8DR7 - chains C and D of the 11 polymer chains in the assembly; structure by electron microscopy, 2.70 A resolution.

Chain C:
Molecule: Replication factor C subunit 3
Organism: Saccharomyces cerevisiae
UniProt: P38629 (RFC3_YEAST); residue numbers follow UniProt; this construct covers 1-340
Sequence (340 residues; each row starts with the number of its first residue):
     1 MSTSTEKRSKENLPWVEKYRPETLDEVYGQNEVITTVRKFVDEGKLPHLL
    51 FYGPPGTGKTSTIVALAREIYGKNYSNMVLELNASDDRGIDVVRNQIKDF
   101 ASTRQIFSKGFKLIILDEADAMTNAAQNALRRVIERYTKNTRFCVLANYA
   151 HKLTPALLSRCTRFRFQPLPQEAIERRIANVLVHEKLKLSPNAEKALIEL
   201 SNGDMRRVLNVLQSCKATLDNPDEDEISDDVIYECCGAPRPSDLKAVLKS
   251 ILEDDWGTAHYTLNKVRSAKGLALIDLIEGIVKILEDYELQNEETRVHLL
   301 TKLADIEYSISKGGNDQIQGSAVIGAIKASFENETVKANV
Disordered / not traced: 1-5, 336-340
Curated features (UniProtKB/Swiss-Prot):
  - binding site (ATP): Val16 to Tyr19, Arg20, Tyr28, Gly53 to Ser61, Asn148, Arg206
  - modified residue: Ser2 (N-acetylserine)

Chain D:
Molecule: Replication factor C subunit 2
Organism: Saccharomyces cerevisiae
UniProt: P40348 (RFC2_YEAST); numbering as in UniProt (aligned over 1-353)
Sequence (353 residues; row label = number of the first residue in the row):
     1 MFEGFGPNKKRKISKLAAEQSLAQQPWVEKYRPKNLDEVTAQDHAVTVLK
    51 KTLKSANLPHMLFYGPPGTGKTSTILALTKELYGPDLMKSRILELNASDE
   101 RGISIVREKVKNFARLTVSKPSKHDLENYPCPPYKIIILDEADSMTADAQ
   151 SALRRTMETYSGVTRFCLICNYVTRIIDPLASRCSKFRFKALDASNAIDR
   201 LRFISEQENVKCDDGVLERILDISAGDLRRGITLLQSASKGAQYLGDGKN
   251 ITSTQVEELAGVVPHDILIEIVEKVKSGDFDEIKKYVNTFMKSGWSAASV
   301 VNQLHEYYITNDNFDTNFKNQISWLLFTTDSRLNNGTNEHIQLLNLLVKI
   351 SQL
Disordered / not traced: 1-21
Curated features (UniProtKB/Swiss-Prot):
  - binding site (ATP): Val28, Arg32, Gly65 to Ser73, Asn171, Arg229
  - modified residue: Met1 (N-acetylmethionine)

Interface between chain C and chain D:
Residue-residue contacts - 86 pairs, chain C then chain D:
  Glu6(C) with Gly162(D)
  Lys7(C) with Val118(D); Pro133(D); Gly162(D), hydrogen bond (backbone-backbone); Val163(D)
  Arg8(C) with Pro133(D)
  Glu11(C) with Asn57(D)
  Asn12(C) with Ala56(D), hydrogen bond (side chain-backbone); Asn57(D); Arg165(D), hydrogen bond (backbone-side chain)
  Leu13(C) with Ser161(D); Gly162(D)
  Pro14(C) with Pro59(D), hydrophobic; Arg165(D)
  Trp15(C) with Asn57(D)
  Glu17(C) with Glu158(D); Ser161(D)
  Arg20(C) with Glu158(D), salt bridge
  Thr60(C) with Arg155(D)
  Asn83(C) with Arg155(D)
  Ala84(C) with Arg107(D); Ser151(D); Ala152(D)
  Ser85(C) with Arg107(D); Lys111(D); Ala152(D); Thr156(D)
  Asp86(C) with Lys111(D), salt bridge
  Asp87(C) with Arg107(D), salt bridge
  Asp117(C) with Arg155(D)
  Glu118(C) with Arg154(D), salt bridge; Arg155(D); Arg183(D), salt bridge
  Asn148(C) with Arg154(D), hydrogen bond
  Asp204(C) with Ser182(D), hydrogen bond
  Arg206(C) with Glu158(D), salt bridge; Ser182(D), hydrogen bond; Arg183(D)
  Arg207(C) with Lys186(D)
  Asn210(C) with Ser182(D); Arg183(D); Cys184(D), hydrogen bond (side chain-backbone); Ser185(D)
  Gln213(C) with Asn57(D), hydrogen bond (side chain-backbone); Pro59(D)
  Ser214(C) with Val48(D); Ser185(D)
  Ala217(C) with Val48(D), hydrophobic; Lys51(D), hydrogen bond (backbone-side chain)
  Thr218(C) with Val48(D)
  Leu219(C) with Lys51(D)
  Glu234(C) with His44(D)
  Gly237(C) with Arg188(D), hydrogen bond (backbone-side chain)
  Trp256(C) with Thr316(D), hydrogen bond (side chain-backbone); Lys319(D); Asn320(D)
  Ser268(C) with Asp193(D)
  Lys270(C) with Lys190(D), hydrogen bond (backbone-side chain)
  Gly271(C) with Arg188(D), hydrogen bond (backbone-side chain); Lys190(D)
  Ala273(C) with Arg188(D)
  Lys302(C) with Trp324(D)
  Asp305(C) with Phe327(D)
  Ile306(C) with Trp324(D), hydrophobic; Phe327(D), hydrophobic
  Ser309(C) with Phe327(D); Ser331(D), hydrogen bond
  Ser311(C) with Tyr172(D); Thr174(D)
  Lys312(C) with Asn334(D), hydrogen bond (backbone-side chain); Asn335(D)
  Gly313(C) with Asn334(D)
  Asn315(C) with Asn302(D), hydrogen bond; Asp330(D), hydrogen bond (backbone-side chain)
  Gln317(C) with His305(D)
  Ile318(C) with Val301(D), hydrophobic; His305(D); Leu326(D); Phe327(D), hydrophobic
  Ser321(C) with His305(D), hydrogen bond; Ser323(D)
  Ala322(C) with Phe327(D), hydrophobic
  Gly325(C) with Asn320(D); Ser323(D)
  Lys328(C) with Asn320(D)
  Ala329(C) with Asn320(D)
Interface residues without a listed pair, chain C (57 interface residues in all): Pro55, Tyr149, Cys235, His260, Leu272, Gly314, Ile324
Interface residues without a listed pair, chain D (50 interface residues in all): Leu58, Thr117, Asp178, Pro179, Phe187, Ile309

Summary:
The interface between chain C and chain D involves 57 residues on one side and 50 on the other, with 18
hydrogen bonds and 6 salt bridges. Among the polar pairs are Arg20(C)-Glu158(D), Asp86(C)-Lys111(D) and
Asp87(C)-Arg107(D).
Here chain C is Replication factor C subunit 3 and chain D is Replication factor C subunit 2, both from
Saccharomyces cerevisiae. Entry 8DR7 (Open state of RFC:PCNA bound to a nicked dsDNA) was determined by
electron microscopy (same publication as 8DQW, 8DQX, 8DQZ, 8DR0, 8DR1, 8DR3 and 3 further entries).
